Entry 8SJ1 (X-ray diffraction, 2.81 A resolution); this record covers chains C and E of the 6 polymer chains in the assembly.

[Chain C]
Name: Cyclic GMP-AMP synthase
Source organism: Mus musculus
Notes: EC 2.7.7.86; fragment: catalytic domain
UniProtKB: Q8C6L5 (CGAS_MOUSE); residues 147-507 here = UniProt positions 147-507
Amino-acid sequence (364 residues; each row starts with the number of its first residue):
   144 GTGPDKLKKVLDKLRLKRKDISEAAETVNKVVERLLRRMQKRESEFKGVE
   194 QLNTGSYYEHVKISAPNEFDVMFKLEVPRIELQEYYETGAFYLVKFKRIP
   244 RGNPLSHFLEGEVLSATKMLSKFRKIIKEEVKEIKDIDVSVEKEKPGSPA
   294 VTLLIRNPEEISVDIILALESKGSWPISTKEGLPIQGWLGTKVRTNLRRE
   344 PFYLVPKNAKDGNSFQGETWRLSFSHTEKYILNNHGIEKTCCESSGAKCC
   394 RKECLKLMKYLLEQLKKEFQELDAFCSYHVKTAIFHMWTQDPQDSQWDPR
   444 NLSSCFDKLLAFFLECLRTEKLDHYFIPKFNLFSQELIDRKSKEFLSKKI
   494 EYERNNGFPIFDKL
Not modelled in the structure: 144-147, 240-246, 252-255, 507
Differences from the reference sequence: expression tag (144-146)
Ion coordination: Mg2+: Glu211, Asp213 (together with 3'-deoxyadenosine-5'-triphosphate); Zn2+: His378, Cys384, Cys385, Cys392
Small-molecule neighbours: 3'-deoxyadenosine-5'-triphosphate (3AT): Gly198, Ser199, Glu202, Lys205, Glu211, Asp213, Asp307, Arg364, Ser368, Glu371, Lys402, Glu406, Ser420, Tyr421, Lys424, His467
Curated features (UniProtKB/Swiss-Prot):
  - region: Lys372 to Lys395 (DNA-binding)
  - motif: Leu154 to Leu159 (Nuclear export signal), Asp281 to Ser291 (Nuclear localization signal)
  - binding site (GTP): Thr197, Asp307, Arg364 to Glu371
  - binding site (ATP): Ser199, Glu371, Lys402, Ser420 to Lys424
  - binding site (Mg(2+)): Glu211, Asp213, Asp307
  - binding site (2',3'-cGAMP): Asp213, Gly290, Asp307, Lys350, Arg364 to Ser366
  - binding site (Zn(2+)): His378, Cys384, Cys385, Cys392
  - site: Arg241 (Arginine-anchor), Asp307, Ile308 (Cleavage)
  - modified residue: Lys156 (N6-lactoyllysine), Glu176 (PolyADP-ribosyl glutamic acid), Ser199 (Phosphoserine), Tyr201 (Phosphotyrosine), Glu272 (5-glutamyl polyglutamate), Ser291 (Phosphoserine), Glu302 (5-glutamyl glutamate), Lys372 (N6-acetyllysine), Lys382 (N6-acetyllysine), Lys402 (N6-acetyllysine), Ser420 (Phosphoserine), Lys491 (N6-methyllysine)
  - lipidation (S-palmitoyl cysteine): Cys392, Cys393, Cys459
  - cross-link (Glycyl lysine isopeptide (Lys-Gly)): Lys217 (interchain with G-Cter in SUMO), Lys271 (interchain with G-Cter in ubiquitin), Lys335 (interchain with G-Cter in SUMO), Lys372 (interchain with G-Cter in SUMO), Lys382 (interchain with G-Cter in SUMO), Lys399 (interchain with G-Cter in ubiquitin), Lys402 (interchain with G-Cter in ubiquitin), Lys409 (interchain with G-Cter in ubiquitin), Lys410 (interchain with G-Cter in ubiquitin), Lys464 (interchain with G-Cter in SUMO)
  - mutagenesis: Lys156 (K156Q: Mimics lactylation; knockin mice show higher mortality following HSV-1 infection), Asn172 (N172K: Induces alteration of the DNA-binding surface and leads to decreased synthesis of cyclic GMP-AMP (cGAMP); when associated with L-180), Glu176 (E176A: Abolished poly-ADP-ribosylation by PARP1, stimulating interferon production in knockin mice), Arg180 (R180L: Induces alteration of the DNA-binding surface and leads to decreased synthesis of cyclic GMP-AMP (cGAMP); when associated with K-182), Gly198 (G198A: Abolishes stimulation of interferon production; when associated with A-199), Ser199 (S199A: Abolishes stimulation of interferon production; when associated with A-199), Tyr201 (Y201E: Phosphomimetic mutant; reduced translocation to the nucleus following treatment with etoposide), Glu211 to Asp213 (Abolished nucleotidyltransferase activity. Does not affect nuclear localization and tethering to chromatin), Glu211 (E211A: Abolishes ability to promote type-I interferon production), Asp213 (D213A: Abolishes ability to promote type-I interferon production), Lys217 (K217R: Reduced sumoylation), Arg222 (R222E: Impaired tethering to chromatin, leading to constitutive activation in the absence of DNA), 31 further mutagenesis entries in UniProt
From the paper describing this entry:
  - mutagenesis - E211Q/D213N: abolished catalytic activity
  - specificity-determining residues: His467 (proposed by the authors, not directly observed)
  - mutagenesis - R364A (33-fold), H467A: decreased catalytic activity on ATP/GTP
  - mutagenesis - H467A (2-fold): increased catalytic activity on GTP/GTP
  - specificity-determining residues: Ile309, Arg364
  - mutagenesis - R364A (10-fold): decreased catalytic activity on GTP/GTP
  - mutagenesis - R364A (4-fold): increased catalytic activity on ATP/ATP

[Chain E]
Molecule: Palindromic DNA18
Sequence (18 nucleotides; row label = number of the first residue in the row):
     1 ATCTGTACATGTACAGAT

[Interface between chain C and chain E]
Pairs across the interface (6):
  Thr334(C) - DA13(E)  phosphate contact
  Lys335(C) - DA13(E)  phosphate contact
  Lys335(C) - DC14(E)  salt bridge to the phosphate
  Thr338(C) - DT12(E)  hydrogen bond to the phosphate
  Thr338(C) - DA13(E)  hydrogen bond to the phosphate
  Arg342(C) - DG11(E)  base contact

[In short]
Chain C and chain E each contribute 4 residues to their interface, with 2 hydrogen bonds and 1 salt bridge.
Polar contacts include Thr338(C)-DT12(E), Thr338(C)-DA13(E) and Lys335(C)-DC14(E). Chain C binds
3'-deoxyadenosine-5'-triphosphate. The paper reports that R364A and H467A of chain C reduce catalytic activity
on ATP/GTP; specificity determinants His467(C), Ile309(C) and Arg364(C).
Here chain C is Cyclic GMP-AMP synthase (Mus musculus) and chain E is Palindromic DNA18. Entry 8SJ1 (Structure
of ternary complex of cGAS with dsDNA and bound 3'-dATP) was determined by X-ray diffraction (same publication
as 7UUX, 7UXW, 7UYQ, 7UYZ, 7UZR, 7V0W and 14 further entries).
